5HSS - chains C and D of the 5 polymer chains in the assembly; structure by X-ray diffraction, 2.50 A resolution.

[Chain C (and D)]
Protein: Linalool dehydratase/isomerase
From: Castellaniella defragrans
Notes: EC 4.2.1.127, 5.4.4.4; chain D of this document is another copy of the same molecule, construct and numbering; everything in this record applies to it too
UniProt: E1XUJ2 (LDI_CASDE); residues 1-371 here correspond to UniProt positions 27-397 (UniProt number = residue number + 26)
Sequence (371 residues; numbered 1 to 371; the number before each row is that of its first residue):
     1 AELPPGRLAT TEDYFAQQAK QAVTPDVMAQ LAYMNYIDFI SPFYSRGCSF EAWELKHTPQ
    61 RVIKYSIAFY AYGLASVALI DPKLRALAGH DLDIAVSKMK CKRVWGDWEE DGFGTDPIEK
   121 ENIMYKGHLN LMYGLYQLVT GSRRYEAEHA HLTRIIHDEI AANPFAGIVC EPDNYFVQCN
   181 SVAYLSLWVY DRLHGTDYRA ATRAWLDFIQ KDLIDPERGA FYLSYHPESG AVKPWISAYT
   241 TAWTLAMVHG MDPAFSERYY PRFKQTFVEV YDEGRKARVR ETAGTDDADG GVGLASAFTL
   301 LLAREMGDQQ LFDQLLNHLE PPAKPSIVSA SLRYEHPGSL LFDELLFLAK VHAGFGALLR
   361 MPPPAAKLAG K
Unresolved in the structure: 366-371
UniProt features mapped onto this chain:
  - active site: D38 (Proton donor/acceptor)
  - binding site ((2E)-geraniol): C170
Cystine bridges: C48-C101
Small-molecule neighbours:
  - Geraniol (64Z): D38, F39, Y44
  - Beta-Myrcene (650): V62, Y65, M124, C170, F176, Q178, C179, Y239, W243, L294, F298, L341
  - 2-(2-methoxyethoxy)ethanol (PG0), molecule 1: I37, D38, F39, I40
  - 2-(2-methoxyethoxy)ethanol (PG0), molecule 2: P59, G291, V292, L340
What the authors report for this chain:
  - binding site for Beta-Myrcene: V62, Y65, M124, C170, F176, Q178, C179, Y239, W243, L294, F298, L341
  - mutagenesis - Y65F: decreased catalytic activity
  - catalytic residues: Y72, H128, C170, Q178, C179, Y239
  - catalytic residues: E171 (proposed by the authors, not directly observed)
  - binding site for Geraniol: Q178, Y239

[How chain C and chain D interact]
Contacting residue pairs (47):
  R61(C) - F39(D)
  R61(C) - S49(D)
  R61(C) - E51(D)  salt bridge
  Y65(C) - F39(D)
  D111(C) - G47(D)
  D111(C) - C48(D)  hydrogen bond (backbone-backbone)
  D111(C) - S49(D)
  F113(C) - S45(D)
  F113(C) - G47(D)
  E171(C) - S45(D)  hydrogen bond
  E171(C) - R46(D)  hydrogen bond (side chain-backbone)
  P172(C) - R46(D)
  D173(C) - H90(D)  salt bridge
  N174(C) - Y44(D)  hydrogen bond (side chain-backbone)
  N174(C) - H90(D)
  F176(C) - D38(D)
  F176(C) - Y44(D)  hydrophobic
  L223(C) - N35(D)
  L223(C) - Y36(D)
  H226(C) - H90(D)
  E228(C) - R144(D)  salt bridge
  S229(C) - A86(D)
  S229(C) - H90(D)
  A231(C) - A86(D)
  A231(C) - L87(D)
  K233(C) - N35(D)  hydrogen bond (side chain-backbone)
  K233(C) - F43(D)
  P234(C) - L87(D)
  W235(C) - M28(D)
  W235(C) - L31(D)
  W235(C) - A32(D)  hydrophobic
  W235(C) - N35(D)
  W235(C) - Y36(D)  hydrophobic
  I236(C) - Y36(D)
  S237(C) - Y36(D)
  Y239(C) - D38(D)  hydrogen bond
  E281(C) - Y36(D)  hydrogen bond
  T282(C) - Y36(D)
  T282(C) - S329(D)
  T282(C) - A330(D)
  T285(C) - S329(D)
  D287(C) - V328(D)
  D287(C) - S329(D)  hydrogen bond (side chain-backbone)
  G290(C) - S329(D)
  G291(C) - I37(D)
  V292(C) - I37(D)  hydrophobic
  V292(C) - D38(D)
Other interface residues (no listed pair), chain C (31 interface residues in all): V62, M124, G230, A283
Other interface residues (no listed pair), chain D (24 interface residues in all): L84

[Summary]
31 residues of chain C and 24 residues of chain D are in contact; the contacts include 8 hydrogen bonds and 3
salt bridges. Among the polar pairs are R61(C)-E51(D), D173(C)-H90(D) and E228(C)-R144(D). From the paper:
catalytic residues Y72(C), H128(C) and C170(C) among others; Y65F of chain C reduces catalytic activity.
Both chains are Linalool dehydratase/isomerase (Castellaniella defragrans). Entry 5HSS (Linalool
dehydratase/isomerase: Ldi with monoterpene substrate) was determined by X-ray diffraction, deposited together
with 5HLR.
